PDB entry 8Z1Y | electron microscopy, 2.73 A resolution | chains A and B of the 5 polymer chains in the assembly

# Chain A
Molecule: Dipeptide transport system permease protein DppB
Source organism: Escherichia coli K-12
UniProtKB: P0AEF8 (DPPB_ECOLI); numbering as in UniProt (aligned over 1-339)
Amino-acid sequence (339 residues; each row starts with the number of its first residue):
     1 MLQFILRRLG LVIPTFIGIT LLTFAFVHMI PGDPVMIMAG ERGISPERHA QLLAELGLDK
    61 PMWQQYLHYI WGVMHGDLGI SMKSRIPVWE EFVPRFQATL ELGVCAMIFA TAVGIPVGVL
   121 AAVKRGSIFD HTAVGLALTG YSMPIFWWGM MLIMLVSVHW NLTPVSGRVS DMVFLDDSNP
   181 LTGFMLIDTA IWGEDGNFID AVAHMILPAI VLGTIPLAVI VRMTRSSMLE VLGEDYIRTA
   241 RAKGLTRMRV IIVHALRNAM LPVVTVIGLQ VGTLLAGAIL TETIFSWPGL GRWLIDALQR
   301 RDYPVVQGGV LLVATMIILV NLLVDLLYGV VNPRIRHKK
Disordered / not traced: 1-5, 337-339
Reported in the primary citation:
  - conformationally variable residues (helix shift, order/disorder transition): Gly32 to Met62, Asp235

# Chain B
Molecule: Dipeptide transport system permease protein DppC
Source organism: Escherichia coli K-12
UniProtKB: P0AEG1 (DPPC_ECOLI); residues 1-300 here = UniProt positions 1-300
Amino-acid sequence (300 residues; row label = number of the first residue in the row):
     1 MSQVTENKVI SAPVPMTPLQ EFWHYFKRNK GAVVGLVYVV IVLFIAIFAN WIAPYNPAEQ
    61 FRDALLAPPA WQEGGSMAHL LGTDDVGRDV LSRLMYGARL SLLVGCLVVV LSLIMGVILG
   121 LIAGYFGGLV DNIIMRVVDI MLALPSLLLA LVLVAIFGPS IGNAALALTF VALPHYVRLT
   181 RAAVLVEVNR DYVTASRVAG AGAMRQMFIN IFPNCLAPLI VQASLGFSNA ILDMAALGFL
   241 GMGAQPPTPE WGTMLSDVLQ FAQSAWWVVT FPGLAILLTV ALFNLMGDGL RDALDPKLKQ
Disordered / not traced: 1-10, 300
Construct notes: conflict Ala281 (Leu in P0AEG1), Leu282 (Ala in P0AEG1)
Reported in the primary citation:
  - conformationally variable residues (helix shift): Asp191

# Chain A / chain B interface
Residue-residue contacts (74):
  Leu9(A) - Arg136(B)  hydrogen bond (backbone-side chain)
  Gly10(A) - Arg136(B)  hydrogen bond (backbone-side chain)
  Thr15(A) - Arg136(B)  hydrogen bond
  Ile19(A) - Ile140(B)  hydrophobic
  Phe26(A) - Val152(B)  hydrophobic
  Val27(A) - Leu148(B)  hydrophobic
  Met29(A) - Ala155(B)
  Ile30(A) - Leu148(B)  hydrophobic
  Arg125(A) - Asn29(B)
  Arg125(A) - Arg291(B)
  Arg125(A) - Asp292(B)  salt bridge
  Leu138(A) - Leu225(B)  hydrophobic
  Leu138(A) - Leu277(B)
  Leu138(A) - Asn284(B)
  Thr139(A) - Leu277(B)
  Tyr141(A) - Leu225(B)
  Tyr141(A) - Ser228(B)  hydrogen bond (backbone-side chain)
  Tyr141(A) - Asn229(B)  hydrogen bond
  Tyr141(A) - Leu232(B)
  Ser142(A) - Ser228(B)
  Ser142(A) - Leu232(B)
  Ser142(A) - Leu277(B)
  Met143(A) - Leu232(B)
  Pro144(A) - Leu232(B)
  Pro144(A) - Leu255(B)  hydrophobic
  Phe146(A) - Phe239(B)  hydrophobic
  Phe146(A) - Leu259(B)  hydrophobic
  Trp147(A) - Val269(B)
  Trp147(A) - Thr270(B)
  Trp147(A) - Gly273(B)
  Met150(A) - Gln263(B)
  Met154(A) - Gln263(B)
  Arg222(A) - Val221(B)
  Arg222(A) - Asn284(B)  hydrogen bond
  Arg222(A) - Asp288(B)  salt bridge
  Met223(A) - Leu179(B)  hydrophobic
  Met223(A) - Pro218(B)  hydrophobic
  Met223(A) - Val221(B)  hydrophobic
  Arg225(A) - Asp288(B)  salt bridge
  Ser226(A) - Ala217(B)  hydrogen bond (side chain-backbone)
  Ser226(A) - Val221(B)
  Glu230(A) - Ala217(B)
  Glu230(A) - Arg291(B)  salt bridge
  Gly233(A) - Lys297(B)  hydrogen bond (backbone-side chain)
  Glu234(A) - Lys297(B)  salt bridge
  Leu261(A) - Ala182(B)
  Pro262(A) - Leu179(B)
  Thr265(A) - Leu179(B)
  Thr265(A) - Ala182(B)
  Val266(A) - Leu179(B)  hydrophobic
  Leu269(A) - Leu142(B)  hydrophobic
  Leu269(A) - His175(B)
  Ile295(A) - Leu147(B)  hydrophobic
  Leu298(A) - Leu147(B)  hydrophobic
  Leu298(A) - Leu148(B)
  Gln299(A) - Leu240(B)
  Val310(A) - Pro145(B)
  Ala314(A) - Ala143(B)  hydrophobic
  Ile317(A) - Asp139(B)
  Ile317(A) - Leu142(B)
  Ile317(A) - Ala143(B)  hydrophobic
  Ile318(A) - Arg136(B)
  Ile318(A) - Asp139(B)
  Asn321(A) - Asp139(B)  hydrogen bond
  Asn321(A) - Arg178(B)  hydrogen bond
  Val324(A) - Arg178(B)
  Asp325(A) - Arg181(B)  salt bridge
  Tyr328(A) - Arg178(B)
  Tyr328(A) - Arg181(B)
  Tyr328(A) - Ala182(B)
  Asn332(A) - Val186(B)
  Arg334(A) - Asn189(B)  hydrogen bond (side chain-backbone)
  Ile335(A) - Leu185(B)
  Ile335(A) - Val186(B)
Also at the interface, not in a pair above, chain A (58 interface residues in all): Leu11, Leu22, Thr23, Pro31, Ile215, Val219, Leu229, Gln270, Thr273, Ala276, Leu280, Val306, Val313
Also at the interface, not in a pair above, chain B (52 interface residues in all): Leu129, Asn132, Ile133, Leu144, Leu149, Leu151, Pro174, Arg190, Ile276, Val280, Ala281, Leu298

# Summary
The interface between chain A and chain B involves 58 residues on one side and 52 on the other, with 11
hydrogen bonds and 6 salt bridges. Among the polar pairs are Arg125(A)-Asp292(B), Arg222(A)-Asp288(B) and
Arg225(A)-Asp288(B). The paper reports conformational variability at Gly32(A), Asp235(A) and Asp191(B).
Here chain A is Dipeptide transport system permease protein DppB and chain B is Dipeptide transport system
permease protein DppC, both from Escherichia coli K-12. Entry 8Z1Y (Cryo-EM structure of Escherichia coli
DppABCDF in the pre-catalytic state) was determined by electron microscopy together with 8Z1V, 8Z1W and 8Z1X
from the same study.
